PDB entry 8E8B | X-ray diffraction, 2.20 A resolution | chains A and P of the 3 polymer chains in the assembly

Chain A:
Protein: DNA polymerase eta
Organism: Homo sapiens
Notes: EC 2.7.7.7
UniProtKB: Q9Y253 (POLH_HUMAN); residues 1-432 here = UniProt positions 1-432
Amino-acid sequence (435 residues; numbered -2 to 432; the number before each row is that of its first residue; numbers below 1 keep their minus sign (Gly-2 is residue -2)):
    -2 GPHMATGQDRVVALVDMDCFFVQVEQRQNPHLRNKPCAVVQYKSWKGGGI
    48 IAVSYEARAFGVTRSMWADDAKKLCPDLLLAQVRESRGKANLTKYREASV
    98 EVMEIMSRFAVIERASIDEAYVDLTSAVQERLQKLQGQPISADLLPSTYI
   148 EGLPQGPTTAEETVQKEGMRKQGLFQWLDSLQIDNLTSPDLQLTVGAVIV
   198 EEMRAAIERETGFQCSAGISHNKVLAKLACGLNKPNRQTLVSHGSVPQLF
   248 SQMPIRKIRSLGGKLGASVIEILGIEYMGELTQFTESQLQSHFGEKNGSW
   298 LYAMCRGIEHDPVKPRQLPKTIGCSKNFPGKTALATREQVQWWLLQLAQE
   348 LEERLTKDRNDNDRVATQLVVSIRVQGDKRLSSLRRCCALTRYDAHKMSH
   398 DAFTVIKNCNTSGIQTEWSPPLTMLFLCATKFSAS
Unresolved in the structure: 154-161, 411-412
Construct notes: expression tag (-2 to 0)
Bound ions: Ca2+: Asp13, Met14, Asp115 (together with 2'-deoxyguanosine-5'-triphosphate); K+: Ser113, Asp115, Glu116 (together with 2'-deoxyguanosine-5'-triphosphate) (shared with U9(P) of chain P)
Ligand contacts: 2'-deoxyguanosine-5'-triphosphate (DGT): Asp13, Met14, Asp15, Cys16, Phe17, Phe18, Gln38, Ile48, Ala49, Tyr52, Arg55, Arg61, Leu89, Ile114, Asp115, Lys231
Curated features (UniProtKB/Swiss-Prot):
  - binding site (Mg(2+)): Asp13, Met14, Asp115, Glu116
  - binding site (Mn(2+)): Asp13, Met14, Asp115, Glu116
  - binding site (a 2'-deoxyribonucleoside 5'-triphosphate): Arg61
  - natural variant: Val37 (deletion: In XPV), Leu75 (deletion: In XPV), Arg93 (R93P: In XPV), Arg111 (R111H: In XPV), Thr122 (T122P: In XPV), Gly153 (G153D: In a breast cancer sample), Thr191 (T191P: In XPV), Gly263 (G263V: In XPV), Val266 (V266D: In XPV), Gly295 (G295R: In XPV), Arg361 (R361S: In XPV)
  - mutagenesis: Tyr52 (Y52A/F: Reduces DNA polymerase activity; Y52E: Reduces DNA polymerase activity. Increases fidelity of replication and reduces translesion bypass), Arg61 (R61A: Reduces enzymatic activity by two-thirds), Ser62 (S62G: Increased DNA polymerase activity and translesion bypass compared to wild-type), Ala68 (A68S/V: Severe reduction in thymine dimer translesion bypass), Asn324 to Pro326 (Reduces binding to chromatin and to monoubiquitinated PCNA. Abolishes binding to monoubiquitinated PCNA; when associated with 705-E--H-713 Del)
From the paper describing this entry:
  - conformationally variable residues (side-chain flip): Arg61
  - binding site for 2'-deoxyguanosine-5'-triphosphate: Arg61
  - mutagenesis - S113A (3-fold): decreased catalytic activity on dN primer end

Chain P:
Molecule: 8-nt DNA/RNA hybrid strand
Sequence (8 nucleotides; row label = number of the first residue in the row):
     2 AGCGTCAU
Bound ions: K+: U9 (together with 2'-deoxyguanosine-5'-triphosphate) (shared with Ser113(A), Asp115(A), Glu116(A) of chain A)

How chain A and chain P interact:
Pairs across the interface (22; chain A residue first):
  Arg61(A) with U9(P), hydrogen bond to the sugar
  Ser113(A) with U9(P), hydrogen bond to the phosphate
  Asp115(A) with U9(P), phosphate contact
  Glu116(A) with U9(P), phosphate contact
  Ile255(A) with DA8(P), phosphate contact
  Arg256(A) with DA8(P), phosphate contact
  Ser257(A) with DC7(P), phosphate contact; DA8(P), hydrogen bond to the phosphate
  Leu258(A) with DA8(P), hydrogen bond to the phosphate
  Gly259(A) with DA8(P), hydrogen bond to the phosphate
  Gly260(A) with DC7(P), phosphate contact; DA8(P), hydrogen bond to the phosphate
  Lys261(A) with DC7(P), hydrogen bond to the phosphate
  Leu262(A) with DC7(P), hydrogen bond to the phosphate
  Arg377(A) with DG5(P), salt bridge to the phosphate
  Leu381(A) with DC4(P), phosphate contact
  Arg382(A) with DG3(P), sugar contact; DC4(P), hydrogen bond to the phosphate
  Arg383(A) with DG3(P), hydrogen bond to the phosphate; DC4(P), salt bridge to the phosphate
  Cys384(A) with DA2(P), sugar contact; DG3(P), hydrogen bond to the phosphate
Other interface residues (no listed pair), chain A (20 interface residues in all): Lys224, Ser379, Ser380

Overview:
20 residues of chain A face 7 of chain P across their interface; the contacts include 11 hydrogen bonds and 2
salt bridges. Polar pairs include Arg61(A)-U9(P), Ser113(A)-U9(P) and Ser257(A)-DA8(P). Chain A binds
2'-deoxyguanosine-5'-triphosphate. From the paper: a binding site for 2'-deoxyguanosine-5'-triphosphate at
Arg61(A); S113A of chain A reduces catalytic activity on dN primer end.
Here chain A is DNA polymerase eta (Homo sapiens) and chain P is an 8-nt DNA/RNA hybrid strand. Entry 8E8B
(Human DNA polymerase eta-DNA-rU-ended primer ternary mismatch complex:ground state at pH7.0 (K+ MES) with 1
Ca2+ ...) was determined by X-ray diffraction (same publication as 8E85, 8E86, 8E87, 8E88, 8E89, 8E8A and 8
further entries).
